Entry 6OT1 (electron microscopy, 3.50 A resolution); this record covers chains G and q of the 24 polymer chains in the assembly.

# Chain G
Protein: BG505 gp120
Organism: Human immunodeficiency virus 1
UniProtKB: Q2N0S6 (Q2N0S6_9HIV1); the construct lacks a stretch of the UniProt sequence and is renumbered around it, so the offset changes along the chain: 31-141 = UniProt 30-140; 150-185 = UniProt 141-176; 187-309 = UniProt 186-308; 312-321 = UniProt 309-318; 2 more segments
Sequence (480 residues; each row starts with the number of its first residue; note: 12 numbers in that range are skipped by the numbering (no residue carries them; nothing is unmodelled there); a row labelled like 185A-185I holds insertion residues (185A, then the next letters in order)):
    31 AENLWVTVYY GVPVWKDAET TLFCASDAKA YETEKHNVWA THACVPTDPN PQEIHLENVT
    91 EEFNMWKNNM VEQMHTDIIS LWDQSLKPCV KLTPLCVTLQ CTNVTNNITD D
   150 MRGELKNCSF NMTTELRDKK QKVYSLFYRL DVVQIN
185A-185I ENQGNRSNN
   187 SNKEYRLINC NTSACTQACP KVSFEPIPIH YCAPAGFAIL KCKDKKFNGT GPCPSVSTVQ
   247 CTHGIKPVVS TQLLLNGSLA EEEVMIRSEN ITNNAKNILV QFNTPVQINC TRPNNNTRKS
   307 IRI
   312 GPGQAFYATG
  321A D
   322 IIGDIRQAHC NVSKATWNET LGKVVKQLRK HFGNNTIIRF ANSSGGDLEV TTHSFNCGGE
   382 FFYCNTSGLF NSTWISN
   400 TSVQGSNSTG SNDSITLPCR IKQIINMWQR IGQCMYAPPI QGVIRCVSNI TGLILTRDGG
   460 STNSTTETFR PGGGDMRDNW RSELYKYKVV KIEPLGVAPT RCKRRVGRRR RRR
Unresolved in the structure: 185A-185I, 400-410, 506-512
Sequence notes: conflict Cys201 (Ile200 in Q2N0S6), Asn332 (Thr330 in Q2N0S6), Cys433 (Ala430 in Q2N0S6), Cys501 (Ala498 in Q2N0S6), Gly506 (Val503 in Q2N0S6), Arg507 (Gly504 in Q2N0S6), Arg509 (Glu506 in Q2N0S6), Arg510 (Lys507 in Q2N0S6); expression tag (512)
Disulfides: Cys54-Cys74, Cys119-Cys205, Cys126-Cys196, Cys131-Cys157, Cys201-Cys433, Cys218-Cys247, Cys228-Cys239, Cys296-Cys331, Cys378-Cys445, Cys385-Cys418
Covalently attached groups: N-acetylglucosamine (NAG) linked to Asn88, Asn133, Asn156, Asn160, Asn197, Asn234, Asn262, Asn295, Asn301, Asn339, Asn355, Asn363, Asn386, Asn392, Asn448; glycan linked to Asn137, Asn276, Asn332

# Chain q
Protein: VRC03 heavy
Organism: Homo sapiens
Sequence (233 residues; numbered 1 to 216 plus 17 insertion-coded residues; the number before each row is that of its first residue; a row labelled like 76A-76G holds insertion residues (76A, then the next letters in order)):
     1 QVQLVQSGAV IKTPGSSVKI SCRASGYNFR DYSIHWVRLI PDKGFEWIGW IK
   52A P
    53 LWGAVSYARQ LQGRVSMTRQ LSQD
76A-76G PDDPDWG
    77 VAYMEF
82A-82C SGL
    83 TPADTAEYFC VRRGSCDY
100A-100F CGDFPW
   101 QYWGQGTVVV VSSASTKGPS VFPLAPSSKS TSGGTAALGC LVKDYFPEPV TVSWNSGALT
   161 SGVHTFPAVL QSSGLYSLSS VVTVPSSSLG TQTYICNVNH KPSNTKVDKK VEPKSC
Unresolved in the structure: 112-216
Disulfides: Cys22-Cys92, Cys98-Cys100A

# Chain G / chain q interface
Pairs across the interface (34):
  Lys97(G) - Asp99(q)
  Thr198(G) - Gln75(q)
  Asn279(G) - Phe100D(q)
  Asn280(G) - Trp50(q)
  Ala281(G) - Lys52(q)  hydrogen bond (backbone-side chain)
  Ala281(G) - Asp100C(q)
  Lys282(G) - Asp100C(q)  salt bridge
  Gly367(G) - Gly55(q)
  Asp368(G) - Trp54(q)
  Asp368(G) - Arg71(q)  salt bridge
  Glu370(G) - Trp54(q)
  Val371(G) - Trp54(q)  hydrophobic
  Val371(G) - Ala56(q)  hydrophobic
  Asn425(G) - Trp54(q)
  Gln428(G) - Arg30(q)  hydrogen bond (backbone-side chain)
  Gln428(G) - Leu53(q)
  Gln428(G) - Trp54(q)
  Ile430(G) - Arg30(q)
  Ile430(G) - Gln75(q)
  Ile430(G) - Asp76(q)
  Ile430(G) - Pro76A(q)
  Asp457(G) - Ala60(q)
  Asp457(G) - Arg61(q)  hydrogen bond (backbone-side chain)
  Asp457(G) - Gln64(q)  hydrogen bond
  Gly458(G) - Trp47(q)
  Gly458(G) - Tyr59(q)
  Gly458(G) - Ala60(q)
  Gly458(G) - Arg61(q)
  Gly459(G) - Arg61(q)
  Ser460(G) - Gln62(q)  hydrogen bond
  Ser463(G) - Arg61(q)  hydrogen bond
  Thr465(G) - Arg61(q)
  Arg469(G) - Gln64(q)
  Gly473(G) - Trp54(q)  hydrogen bond (backbone-side chain)
Other interface residues (no listed pair), chain G (28 interface residues in all): Ser365, Gly366, Trp427, Thr455, Thr461, Glu466, Asp474
Other interface residues (no listed pair), chain q (25 interface residues in all): Glu46, Val57, Leu73, Ser74, Pro76D

# Overview
28 residues of chain G face 25 of chain q across their interface; the contacts include 7 hydrogen bonds and 2
salt bridges. Among the polar pairs are Lys282(G)-Asp100C(q), Asp368(G)-Arg71(q) and Ala281(G)-Lys52(q).
Chain G is BG505 gp120 (Human immunodeficiency virus 1) and chain q is VRC03 heavy (Homo sapiens); the
structure, Cryo-EM structure of vaccine-elicited antibody 0PV-b.01 in complex with HIV-1 Env BG505 DS-SOSIP
and antibodies VRC03 ..., was determined by electron microscopy together with 6MPH, 6MQC, 6MQE, 6MQM, 6MQR,
6N16 and 4 further entries from the same study.
